Entry 8XXT (electron microscopy, 2.85 A resolution); this record covers chains C and H of the 9 polymer chains in the assembly.

[Chain C]
Name: DNA-directed RNA polymerase RPB3-11 homolog
From: African swine fever virus
UniProt: A0A2X0RUE7 (A0A2X0RUE7_ASF); residues 2-359 here = UniProt positions 2-359
Sequence (358 residues; numbered 2 to 359; the number before each row is that of its first residue):
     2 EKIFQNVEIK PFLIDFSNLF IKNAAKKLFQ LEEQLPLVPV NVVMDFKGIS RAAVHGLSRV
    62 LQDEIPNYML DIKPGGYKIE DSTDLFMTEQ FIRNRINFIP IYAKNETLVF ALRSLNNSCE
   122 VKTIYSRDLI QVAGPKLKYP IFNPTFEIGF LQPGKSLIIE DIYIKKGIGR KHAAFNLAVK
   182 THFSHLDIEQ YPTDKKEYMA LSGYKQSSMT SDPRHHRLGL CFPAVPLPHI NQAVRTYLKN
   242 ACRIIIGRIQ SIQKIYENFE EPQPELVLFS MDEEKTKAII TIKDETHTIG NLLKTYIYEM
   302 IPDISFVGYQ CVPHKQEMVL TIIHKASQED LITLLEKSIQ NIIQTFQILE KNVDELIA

[Chain H]
Name: DNA-directed RNA polymerase RPB10 homolog
From: African swine fever virus
UniProt: A0A0C5BCR6 (A0A0C5BCR6_ASF); residue numbers follow UniProt; this construct covers 1-80
Sequence (80 residues; numbered 1 to 80; the number before each row is that of its first residue):
     1 MLIPVVCFTC GFPIGTYAAI FDKARTEYIK TKMGGTLPQN IPLDASLQIE LKDLITALGI
    61 PMRVCCRTHL ITTLDYRKYY
Unresolved in the structure: 34-44
Ion coordination: Zn2+: Cys-7, Cys-10, Cys-65, Cys-66

[Chain C / chain H interface]
Pairs across the interface (65; chain C residue first):
  Phe-13(C) / Phe-12(H)  hydrophobic
  Phe-13(C) / Gly-59(H)
  Phe-13(C) / Pro-61(H)  hydrophobic
  Leu-14(C) / Ala-57(H)
  Leu-14(C) / Gly-59(H)
  Ile-15(C) / Tyr-17(H)  hydrophobic
  Ile-15(C) / Ala-57(H)
  Ile-15(C) / Leu-58(H)
  Asp-16(C) / Ala-57(H)  hydrogen bond (backbone-backbone)
  Asn-19(C) / Leu-54(H)
  Asn-19(C) / Ala-57(H)
  Phe-21(C) / Ala-24(H)
  Phe-21(C) / Glu-27(H)
  Phe-21(C) / Tyr-28(H)  hydrophobic
  Phe-21(C) / Leu-54(H)  hydrophobic
  Ile-22(C) / Ile-20(H)
  Ile-22(C) / Ala-24(H)  hydrophobic
  Ile-22(C) / Leu-54(H)
  Ile-22(C) / Ala-57(H)  hydrophobic
  Ile-22(C) / Leu-58(H)  hydrophobic
  Asn-24(C) / Glu-27(H)
  Ala-25(C) / Ile-20(H)
  Ala-25(C) / Ala-24(H)
  Lys-28(C) / Lys-23(H)
  Lys-28(C) / Glu-27(H)  salt bridge
  Leu-29(C) / Ala-19(H)  hydrophobic
  Leu-29(C) / Lys-23(H)
  Phe-30(C) / Ala-19(H)  hydrophobic
  Phe-30(C) / Ile-20(H)  hydrophobic
  Leu-36(C) / Thr-16(H)
  Leu-36(C) / Tyr-17(H)  hydrophobic
  Pro-40(C) / Phe-12(H)  hydrophobic
  Pro-40(C) / Tyr-17(H)
  Phe-87(C) / Met-1(H)
  Phe-87(C) / Tyr-76(H)
  Phe-87(C) / Tyr-80(H)  hydrophobic
  Phe-92(C) / Met-1(H)  hydrophobic
  Arg-96(C) / Leu-2(H)
  Arg-96(C) / Ile-3(H)  hydrogen bond (side chain-backbone)
  Arg-96(C) / Pro-4(H)
  Arg-96(C) / Val-5(H)
  Phe-99(C) / Val-5(H)
  Phe-99(C) / Val-6(H)
  Ile-100(C) / Val-5(H)
  Pro-101(C) / Pro-13(H)  hydrophobic
  Thr-124(C) / Arg-77(H)  hydrogen bond
  Tyr-126(C) / Ala-19(H)  hydrophobic
  Asn-144(C) / Thr-16(H)
  Thr-146(C) / Gly-15(H)
  Thr-146(C) / Thr-16(H)  hydrogen bond (side chain-backbone)
  Phe-147(C) / Val-5(H)  hydrophobic
  Phe-147(C) / Gly-15(H)
  Phe-147(C) / Thr-16(H)
  Glu-148(C) / Ala-18(H)
  Glu-148(C) / Arg-77(H)  salt bridge
  Ile-149(C) / Leu-2(H)
  Gly-150(C) / Leu-2(H)
  Phe-151(C) / Tyr-76(H)  hydrophobic
  Phe-151(C) / Arg-77(H)
  Val-180(C) / Cys-10(H)
  Val-180(C) / Arg-63(H)
  Lys-181(C) / Arg-63(H)  hydrogen bond (backbone-side chain)
  Thr-182(C) / Arg-63(H)
  Cys-222(C) / Phe-12(H)  hydrophobic
  Pro-224(C) / Pro-13(H)
Interface residues without a listed pair, chain C (39 interface residues in all): Ala-26, Leu-32, Met-88, Val-122, Gln-153
Interface residues without a listed pair, chain H (29 interface residues in all): Thr-31

[Summary]
39 residues of chain C and 29 residues of chain H are in contact; the contacts include 5 hydrogen bonds and 2
salt bridges. Polar pairs include Lys-28(C)/Glu-27(H), Glu-148(C)/Arg-77(H) and Arg-96(C)/Ile-3(H). Cys-7(H),
Cys-10(H), Cys-65(H) and Cys-66(H) coordinate Zn2+.
Chain C is DNA-directed RNA polymerase RPB3-11 homolog and chain H is DNA-directed RNA polymerase RPB10
homolog, both from African swine fever virus; the structure, ASFV RNAP M1249L C-tail occupied complex2
(MCOC2), was determined by electron microscopy together with 8Y0E, 8XX4, 8XX5, 8XXP and 8XY6 from the same
study.
